6ZOC - chains A and E of the 5 polymer chains in the assembly; structure by X-ray diffraction, 2.89 A resolution.

# Chain A
Molecule: Multidrug efflux pump subunit AcrB
From: Escherichia coli K-12
UniProt: P31224 (ACRB_ECOLI); numbering as in UniProt (aligned over 1-1049)
Chain sequence (1057 residues; numbered 1 to 1057; the number before each row is that of its first residue):
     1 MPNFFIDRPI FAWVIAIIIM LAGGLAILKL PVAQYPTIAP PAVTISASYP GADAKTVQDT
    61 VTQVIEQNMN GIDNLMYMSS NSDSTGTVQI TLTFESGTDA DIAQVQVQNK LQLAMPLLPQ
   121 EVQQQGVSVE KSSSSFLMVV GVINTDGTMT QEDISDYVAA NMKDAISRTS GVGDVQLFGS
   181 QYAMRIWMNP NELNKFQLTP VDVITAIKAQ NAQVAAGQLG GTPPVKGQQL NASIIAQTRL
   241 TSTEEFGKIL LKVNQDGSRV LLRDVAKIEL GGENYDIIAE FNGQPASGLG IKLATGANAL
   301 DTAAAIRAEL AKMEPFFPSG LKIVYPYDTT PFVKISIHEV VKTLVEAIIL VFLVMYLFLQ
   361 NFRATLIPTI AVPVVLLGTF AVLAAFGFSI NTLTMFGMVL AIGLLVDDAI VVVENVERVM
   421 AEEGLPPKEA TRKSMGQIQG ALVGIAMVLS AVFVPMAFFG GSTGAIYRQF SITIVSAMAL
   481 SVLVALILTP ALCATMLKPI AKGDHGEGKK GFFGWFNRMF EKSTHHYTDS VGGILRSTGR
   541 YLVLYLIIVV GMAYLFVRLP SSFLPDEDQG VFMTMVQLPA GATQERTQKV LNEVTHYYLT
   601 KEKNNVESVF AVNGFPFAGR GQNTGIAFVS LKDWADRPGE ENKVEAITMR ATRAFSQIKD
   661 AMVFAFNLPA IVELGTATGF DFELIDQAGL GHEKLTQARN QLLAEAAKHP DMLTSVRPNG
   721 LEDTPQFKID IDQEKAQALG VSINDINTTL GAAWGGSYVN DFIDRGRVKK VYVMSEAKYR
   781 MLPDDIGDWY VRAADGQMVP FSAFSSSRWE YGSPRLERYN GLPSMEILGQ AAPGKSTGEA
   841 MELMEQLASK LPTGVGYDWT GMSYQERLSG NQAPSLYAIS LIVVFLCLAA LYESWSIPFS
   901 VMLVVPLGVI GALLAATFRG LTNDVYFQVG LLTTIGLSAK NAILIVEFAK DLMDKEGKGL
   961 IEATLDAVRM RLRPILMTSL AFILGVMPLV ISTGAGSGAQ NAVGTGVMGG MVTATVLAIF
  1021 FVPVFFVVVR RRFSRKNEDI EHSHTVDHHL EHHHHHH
Disordered / not traced: 1035-1057
Differences from the reference sequence: engineered mutation Pro616 (Gly in P31224); expression tag (1050-1057)
Small-molecule neighbours:
  - tetradecane (C14): Ile27, Leu28, Leu30, Val32, Ile337, His338, Val341, Phe380, Ile390
  - erythromycin a (ERY): Ser79, Asn81, Thr91, Ser134, Ser135, Phe136, Lys292, Met573, Met575, Phe615, Pro616, Ile626, Leu668, Val672, Glu673, Gly675, Asp681, Glu683, Asn719, Glu826, Thr860, Gly861, Met862
Swiss-Prot annotation at these positions:
  - mutagenesis: His526 (H526Y: Partially restores chloramphenicol resistance to an AcrZ G30R mutant)
Reported in the primary citation:
  - mutagenesis - I38A, L393A, I466A, F563A, I671A, L674A: decreased growth in response to drugs with low molecular weight (LMW)
  - mutagenesis - F563A: decreased growth in response to fusidic acid (FUA)
  - mutagenesis - F563A: decreased growth in response to novobiocin
  - mutagenesis - F380A/F563A: decreased growth in response to FUA
  - mutagenesis - F380A/F563A: unchanged growth in response to doxorubicin
  - mutagenesis - G621P: unchanged growth in response to RFB
  - mutagenesis - T934A, L937A: decreased growth in response to erythromycin
  - mutagenesis - T934A, L937A: unchanged growth in response to Doxorubicin
  - mutagenesis - I38A, L393A, I466A, I671A, L674A: decreased growth in response to beta-lactams, linezolid, and phenicols
  - mutagenesis - F380A/F563A, F563A/L674A: abolished growth in response to DDM
  - mutagenesis - F380A/F563A, F563A: decreased growth in response to beta-lactams
  - mutagenesis - F563A: decreased growth in response to phenicols
  - mutagenesis - G621P: decreased growth in response to 3-FOR
  - catalytic residues: Asp407, Asp408, Lys940 (citing earlier work)
  - mutagenesis - T934A, L937A: increased growth in response to beta-lactams
  - mutagenesis - T934A, L937A: increased growth in response to novobiocin
  - mutagenesis - A981C: unchanged growth in response to all the tested drugs

# Chain E
Molecule: Darpin
From: synthetic construct
Notes: antibody fragment or engineered binder
Chain sequence (169 residues; each row starts with the number of its first residue):
     1 MRGSHHHHHH GSDLGKKLLE AARAGRDDEV RILMANGADV NAADVVGWTP LHLAAYWGHL
    61 EIVEVLLKNG ADVNAYDTLG STPLHLAAHF GHLEIVEVLL KNGADVNAKD DNGITPLHLA
   121 ANRGHLEIVE VLLKYGADVN AQDKFGKTAF DISINNGNED LAEILQKLN
Disordered / not traced: 1-12, 167-169

# How chain A and chain E interact
Pairs across the interface (30; chain A residue first):
  Lys659(A) with Asp13(E), salt bridge; Lys17(E)
  Asp660(A) with Lys16(E), salt bridge
  Asp723(A) with Arg23(E), hydrogen bond (backbone-side chain)
  Pro725(A) with Val46(E), hydrophobic
  Phe727(A) with Leu79(E), hydrophobic
  Asp732(A) with Phe145(E)
  Glu734(A) with Lys147(E), salt bridge
  Lys735(A) with Phe145(E)
  Ser802(A) with Lys144(E), hydrogen bond (backbone-side chain)
  Ala803(A) with Phe145(E)
  Phe804(A) with Phe145(E)
  Ser805(A) with Lys144(E), hydrogen bond (backbone-side chain); Phe145(E)
  Ser806(A) with Asn112(E)
  Ser807(A) with Leu79(E); Asn112(E), hydrogen bond (backbone-side chain)
  Arg808(A) with Leu79(E); His89(E); Arg123(E)
  Trp809(A) with Val46(E); Trp48(E); Asp77(E); Thr78(E), hydrogen bond; Leu79(E)
  Tyr811(A) with Arg23(E); Trp48(E), hydrophobic; Leu53(E); Tyr56(E), hydrogen bond (backbone-side chain); Trp57(E), hydrophobic
Also at the interface, not in a pair above, chain A (19 interface residues in all): Glu722, Glu810
Also at the interface, not in a pair above, chain E (21 interface residues in all): Asp44, Asp110, Ile114

# Overview
19 residues of chain A and 21 residues of chain E are in contact, with 6 hydrogen bonds and 3 salt bridges.
Among the polar pairs are Lys659(A)-Asp13(E), Asp660(A)-Lys16(E) and Glu734(A)-Lys147(E). The paper reports
catalytic residues Asp407(A), Asp408(A) and Lys940(A); I38A, L393A and I466A of chain A, among others, reduce
growth in response to drugs with low molecular weight (LMW); 12 substitutions were tested in all.
Here chain A is Multidrug efflux pump subunit AcrB (Escherichia coli K-12) and chain E is Darpin (synthetic
construct). Entry 6ZOC (Erythromycin binding to the access pocket of AcrB-G616P L protomer and
3-formylrifamycin SV binding to the ...) was determined by X-ray diffraction, deposited together with 6ZO5,
6ZO6, 6ZO7, 6ZO8, 6ZO9, 6ZOA and 6 further entries.
